PDB entry 7UNG | electron microscopy, 3.60 A resolution | chains LF and LG of the 435 polymer chains in the assembly

[Chain LF]
Protein: Tubulin beta-4B chain
Organism: Homo sapiens
UniProtKB: P68371 (TBB4B_HUMAN); residues 1-445 here = UniProt positions 1-445
Sequence (445 residues; each row starts with the number of its first residue):
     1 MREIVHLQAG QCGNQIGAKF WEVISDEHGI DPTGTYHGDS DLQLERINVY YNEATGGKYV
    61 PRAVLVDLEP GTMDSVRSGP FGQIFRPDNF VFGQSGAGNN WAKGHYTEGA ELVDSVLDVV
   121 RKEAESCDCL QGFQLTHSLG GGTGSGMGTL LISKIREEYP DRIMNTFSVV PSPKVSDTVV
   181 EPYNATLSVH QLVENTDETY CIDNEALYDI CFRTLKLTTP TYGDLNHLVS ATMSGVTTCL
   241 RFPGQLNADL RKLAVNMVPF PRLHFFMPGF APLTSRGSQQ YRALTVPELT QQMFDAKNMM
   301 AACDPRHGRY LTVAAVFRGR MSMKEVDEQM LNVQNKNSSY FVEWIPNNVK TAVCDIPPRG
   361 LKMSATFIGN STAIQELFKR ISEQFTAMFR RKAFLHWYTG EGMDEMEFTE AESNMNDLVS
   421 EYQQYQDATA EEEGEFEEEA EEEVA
Disordered / not traced: 440-445
Curated features (UniProtKB/Swiss-Prot):
  - motif: Met1 to Ile4 (MREI motif)
  - binding site (GTP): Gln11, Glu69, Ser138, Gly142, Thr143, Gly144, Asn204, Asn226
  - binding site (Mg(2+)): Glu69
  - modified residue: Thr55 (Phosphothreonine), Lys58 (N6-acetyllysine), Ser172 (Phosphoserine), Glu438 (5-glutamyl polyglutamate)
  - natural variant: Arg391 (R391C: In LCAEOD; R391H: In LCAEOD)

[Chain LG]
Protein: Tubulin alpha-1A chain
Organism: Homo sapiens
UniProtKB: Q71U36 (TBA1A_HUMAN); residues 1-451 here = UniProt positions 1-451
Sequence (451 residues; numbered 1 to 451; the number before each row is that of its first residue):
     1 MRECISIHVG QAGVQIGNAC WELYCLEHGI QPDGQMPSDK TIGGGDDSFN TFFSETGAGK
    61 HVPRAVFVDL EPTVIDEVRT GTYRQLFHPE QLITGKEDAA NNYARGHYTI GKEIIDLVLD
   121 RIRKLADQCT GLQGFLVFHS FGGGTGSGFT SLLMERLSVD YGKKSKLEFS IYPAPQVSTA
   181 VVEPYNSILT THTTLEHSDC AFMVDNEAIY DICRRNLDIE RPTYTNLNRL IGQIVSSITA
   241 SLRFDGALNV DLTEFQTNLV PYPRIHFPLA TYAPVISAEK AYHEQLSVAE ITNACFEPAN
   301 QMVKCDPRHG KYMACCLLYR GDVVPKDVNA AIATIKTKRT IQFVDWCPTG FKVGINYQPP
   361 TVVPGGDLAK VQRAVCMLSN TTAIAEAWAR LDHKFDLMYA KRAFVHWYVG EGMEEGEFSE
   421 AREDMAALEK DYEEVGVDSV EGEGEEEGEE Y
Disordered / not traced: 40-44, 440-451
Curated features (UniProtKB/Swiss-Prot):
  - active site: Glu254
  - binding site (GTP): Gln11, Glu71, Ser140, Gly144, Thr145, Thr179, Asn206, Asn228
  - binding site (Mg(2+)): Glu71
  - site: Tyr451 (Involved in polymerization)
  - modified residue: Lys40 (N6-acetyllysine), Tyr282 (3'-nitrotyrosine), Ser439 (Phosphoserine), Glu443 (5-glutamyl polyglutamate), Glu445 (5-glutamyl polyglutamate), Tyr451 (3'-nitrotyrosine)
  - natural variant: Ile188 (I188L: In LIS3), Pro263 (P263T: In LIS3), Arg264 (R264C: In LIS3), Leu286 (L286F: In LIS3), Arg402 (R402C: In LIS3; R402H: In LIS3; R402L: In LIS3), Ser419 (S419L: In LIS3)

[Interface between chain LF and chain LG]
Pairs across the interface (80; chain LF residue first):
  Met1(LF) - Lys96(LG)
  Arg2(LF) - Glu71(LG)  salt bridge
  Arg2(LF) - Pro72(LG)
  Arg2(LF) - Glu97(LG)
  Arg46(LF) - Thr73(LG)
  Arg46(LF) - Asp76(LG)  salt bridge
  Asp128(LF) - Lys96(LG)  salt bridge
  Cys129(LF) - Lys96(LG)
  Gln131(LF) - Glu97(LG)
  Pro243(LF) - Thr73(LG)
  Pro243(LF) - Glu77(LG)
  Gly244(LF) - Glu77(LG)
  Gln245(LF) - Gln11(LG)  hydrogen bond (backbone-side chain)
  Gln245(LF) - Gln15(LG)
  Leu246(LF) - Gln11(LG)
  Leu246(LF) - Thr179(LG)
  Asn247(LF) - Gln11(LG)
  Asn247(LF) - Glu71(LG)  hydrogen bond
  Asn247(LF) - Thr73(LG)
  Asn247(LF) - Val74(LG)
  Asp249(LF) - Asp98(LG)
  Arg251(LF) - Glu97(LG)  salt bridge
  Arg251(LF) - Ala100(LG)
  Arg251(LF) - Arg105(LG)
  Lys252(LF) - Asp98(LG)
  Lys252(LF) - Ala100(LG)
  Lys252(LF) - Asn101(LG)
  Val255(LF) - Ala100(LG)
  Val255(LF) - Asn101(LG)
  Val255(LF) - Phe404(LG)
  Val255(LF) - Trp407(LG)
  Asn256(LF) - Asn101(LG)
  Asn256(LF) - Val181(LG)  hydrogen bond (side chain-backbone)
  Asn256(LF) - Phe404(LG)
  Val258(LF) - His406(LG)
  Val258(LF) - Trp407(LG)  hydrogen bond (backbone-side chain)
  Pro259(LF) - Phe404(LG)
  Pro259(LF) - His406(LG)  hydrogen bond (backbone-side chain)
  Phe260(LF) - Lys401(LG)
  Phe260(LF) - Arg402(LG)
  Phe260(LF) - Ala403(LG)  hydrophobic
  Phe260(LF) - His406(LG)
  Pro261(LF) - His406(LG)
  Ser322(LF) - Arg221(LG)
  Ser322(LF) - Pro222(LG)  hydrogen bond (side chain-backbone)
  Ser322(LF) - Thr223(LG)
  Met323(LF) - Tyr210(LG)
  Met323(LF) - Pro222(LG)
  Met323(LF) - Tyr224(LG)
  Lys324(LF) - Glu220(LG)  hydrogen bond (side chain-backbone)
  Lys324(LF) - Pro222(LG)
  Glu325(LF) - Arg221(LG)  salt bridge
  Asp327(LF) - Val177(LG)
  Asp327(LF) - Tyr210(LG)
  Leu331(LF) - Gln176(LG)
  Leu331(LF) - Val177(LG)  hydrophobic
  Glu343(LF) - Leu397(LG)
  Trp344(LF) - Leu397(LG)
  Trp344(LF) - Met398(LG)
  Trp344(LF) - Ala403(LG)  hydrophobic
  Ile345(LF) - Val181(LG)  hydrophobic
  Pro346(LF) - Val181(LG)
  Pro346(LF) - Leu397(LG)
  Pro346(LF) - Met398(LG)
  Asn347(LF) - Gln176(LG)
  Asn347(LF) - Ser178(LG)  hydrogen bond
  Asn347(LF) - Ala180(LG)
  Asn347(LF) - Val181(LG)
  Asn347(LF) - Lys394(LG)
  Val349(LF) - Ser178(LG)
  Val349(LF) - Thr179(LG)
  Lys350(LF) - Thr179(LG)
  Thr351(LF) - Thr179(LG)  hydrogen bond (backbone-backbone)
  Thr429(LF) - Lys401(LG)  hydrogen bond (backbone-side chain)
  Ala430(LF) - Lys401(LG)
  Glu432(LF) - Lys401(LG)
  Phe436(LF) - Ala400(LG)
  Phe436(LF) - Arg402(LG)
  Glu437(LF) - Ala400(LG)
  Glu437(LF) - Arg402(LG)
Also at the interface, not in a pair above, chain LF (47 interface residues in all): Glu45, Leu130, Arg162, Ala254, Thr312, Met321, Asn335, Ala428
Also at the interface, not in a pair above, chain LG (38 interface residues in all): Thr80, Val182

[Overview]
The interface between chain LF and chain LG involves 47 residues on one side and 38 on the other; the contacts
include 10 hydrogen bonds and 5 salt bridges. Among the polar pairs are Arg2(LF)-Glu71(LG),
Arg46(LF)-Asp76(LG) and Asp128(LF)-Lys96(LG).
Chain LF is Tubulin beta-4B chain and chain LG is Tubulin alpha-1A chain, both from Homo sapiens; the
structure, 48-nm repeat of the human respiratory doublet microtubule, was determined by electron microscopy
(same publication as 7UN1).
